3MOP - chains E and H of the 14 polymer chains in the assembly; structure by X-ray diffraction, 3.40 A resolution.

Chain E:
Name: Myeloid differentiation primary response protein MyD88
From: Homo sapiens
Notes: fragment: death domain residues 20-117
UniProtKB: Q99836 (MYD88_HUMAN); residues 20-117 here = UniProt positions 20-117
Sequence (110 residues; each row starts with the number of its first residue):
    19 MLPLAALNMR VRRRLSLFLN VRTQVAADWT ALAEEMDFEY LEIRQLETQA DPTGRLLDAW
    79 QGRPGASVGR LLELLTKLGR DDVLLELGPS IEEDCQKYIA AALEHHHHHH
Not modelled in the structure: 124-128
Construct notes: expression tag (19, 118-128)
What the authors report for this chain:
  - disease-associated variants - E52DEL, L93P: decreased signaling (citing earlier work)

Chain H:
Name: Interleukin-1 receptor-associated kinase 4
From: Homo sapiens
Notes: EC 2.7.11.1; fragment: death domain residues 4-106
UniProtKB: Q9NWZ3 (IRAK4_HUMAN); numbering as in UniProt (aligned over 4-106)
Sequence (113 residues; row label = number of the first residue in the row):
     2 MGPITPSTYV RCLNVGLIRK LSDFIDPQEG WKKLAVAIKK PSGDDRYNQF HIRRFEALLQ
    62 TGKSPTSELL FDWGTTNCTV GDLVDLLIQN EFFAPASLLL PDAVPLEHHH HHH
Not modelled in the structure: 109-114
Construct notes: expression tag (2-3, 107-114)
Swiss-Prot annotation at these positions:
  - modified residue: Lys34 (N6-acetyllysine)
What the authors report for this chain:
  - mutagenesis - F25D: decreased binding to Myeloid differentiation primary response protein MyD88 (chain E)

Chain E / chain H interface:
Pairs across the interface (13; chain E residue first):
  Thr41(E) - Arg20(H)  hydrogen bond (backbone-side chain)
  Asp46(E) - Arg20(H)  salt bridge
  Glu52(E) - Asn15(H)
  Glu52(E) - Val16(H)
  Glu52(E) - Gly17(H)  hydrogen bond (side chain-backbone)
  Tyr58(E) - Arg12(H)
  Tyr58(E) - Leu14(H)
  Tyr58(E) - Val16(H)  hydrophobic
  Tyr58(E) - Phe72(H)
  Ile61(E) - Val16(H)  hydrophobic
  Arg62(E) - Glu69(H)  salt bridge
  Arg62(E) - Phe72(H)
  Glu65(E) - Lys64(H)  salt bridge
Other interface residues (no listed pair), chain E (10 interface residues in all): Gln42, Ala44, Glu57
Other interface residues (no listed pair), chain H (11 interface residues in all): Ile19, Ser68
The authors on this interface:
  - interface residues, chain H: Arg20(H), Glu69(H)

Summary:
10 residues of chain E face 11 of chain H across their interface, with 2 hydrogen bonds and 3 salt bridges.
Among the polar pairs are Asp46(E)-Arg20(H), Arg62(E)-Glu69(H) and Glu65(E)-Lys64(H). The paper reports that
E52DEL and L93P of chain E reduce signaling; interface residues Arg20(H) and Glu69(H).
Here chain E is Myeloid differentiation primary response protein MyD88 and chain H is Interleukin-1
receptor-associated kinase 4, both from Homo sapiens. Entry 3MOP (The ternary Death Domain complex of MyD88,
IRAK4, and IRAK2) was determined by X-ray diffraction.
